8FYB - chains C and H of the 10 polymer chains in the assembly; structure by electron microscopy, 3.10 A resolution.

# Chain C
Molecule: Cas1
Chain sequence (316 residues; numbered 1 to 316; the number before each row is that of its first residue):
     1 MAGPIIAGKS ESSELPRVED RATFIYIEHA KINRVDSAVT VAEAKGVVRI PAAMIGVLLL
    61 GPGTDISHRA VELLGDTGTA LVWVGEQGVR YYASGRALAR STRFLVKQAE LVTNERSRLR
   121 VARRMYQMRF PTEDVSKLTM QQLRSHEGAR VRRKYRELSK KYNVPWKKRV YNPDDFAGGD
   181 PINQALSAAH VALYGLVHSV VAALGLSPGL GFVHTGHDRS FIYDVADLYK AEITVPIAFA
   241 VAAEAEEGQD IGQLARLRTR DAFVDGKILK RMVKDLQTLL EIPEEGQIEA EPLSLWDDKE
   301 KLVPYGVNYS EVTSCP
Unresolved in the structure: 1, 311-316
What the authors report for this chain:
  - binding site for the 33-nt DNA strand (chain H): Lys168
  - binding site for the 78-nt DNA strand: Gln141
  - binding site for the 64-nt DNA strand: Lys168

# Chain H
Molecule: 33-nt DNA strand
Sequence (33 nucleotides; numbered 1 to 33; the number before each row is that of its first residue):
     1 AAACGGAGAC CTGGTCTCAA TCTGCGTGTT CCC
Unresolved in the structure: 32-33

# How chain C and chain H interact
Residue-residue contacts (19; chain C residue first):
  Ile6(C) - DC25(H)  base contact
  Lys9(C) - DG24(H)  base contact
  Lys9(C) - DC25(H)  sugar contact
  Arg34(C) - DG24(H)  hydrogen bond to the base
  Arg69(C) - DT23(H)  hydrogen bond to the phosphate
  Arg69(C) - DG24(H)  salt bridge to the phosphate
  Glu72(C) - DG24(H)  hydrogen bond to the base
  Leu293(C) - DG28(H)  base contact
  Tyr305(C) - DT27(H)  base contact
  Tyr305(C) - DG28(H)  base contact
  Tyr305(C) - DT30(H)  base contact
  Gly306(C) - DT29(H)  sugar contact
  Gly306(C) - DT30(H)  base contact
  Val307(C) - DT29(H)  sugar contact
  Val307(C) - DC31(H)  phosphate contact
  Asn308(C) - DT29(H)  base contact
  Asn308(C) - DT30(H)  phosphate contact
  Asn308(C) - DC31(H)  hydrogen bond to the phosphate
  Tyr309(C) - DT29(H)  base contact
Interface residues without a listed pair, chain C (12 interface residues in all): Leu295

# Summary
12 residues of chain C face 8 of chain H across their interface, with 4 hydrogen bonds and 1 salt bridge.
Polar contacts include Arg34(C)-DG24(H), Glu72(C)-DG24(H) and Arg69(C)-DT23(H). The paper reports a binding
site for the 33-nt DNA strand (chain H) at Lys168(C); a binding site for the 78-nt DNA strand at Gln141(C).
Chain C is Cas1 and chain H is a 33-nt DNA strand; the structure, Cryo-EM structure of
Cas1:Cas2-DEDDh:half-site integration complex, was determined by electron microscopy (same publication as
8FY9, 8FYA, 8FYC and 8FYD).
